1I3D - chains A and B; structure by X-ray diffraction, 1.70 A resolution.

== Chain A (and B) ==
Name: Hemoglobin gamma chains
Organism: Homo sapiens
Notes: chain B of this document is another copy of the same molecule, construct and numbering; everything in this record applies to it too
UniProt: P69891 (HBG1_HUMAN); residues 1-146 here = UniProt positions 1-146
Sequence (146 residues; row label = number of the first residue in the row):
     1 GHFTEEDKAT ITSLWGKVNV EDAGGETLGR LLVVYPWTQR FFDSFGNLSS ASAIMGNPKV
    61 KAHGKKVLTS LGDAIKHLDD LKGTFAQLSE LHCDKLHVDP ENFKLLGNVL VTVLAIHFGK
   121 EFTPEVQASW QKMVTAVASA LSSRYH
Swiss-Prot annotation at these positions:
  - natural variant: Glu6 (E6K: In Texas-1), Arg40 (Q40R: In Bonaire; this construct carries the variant), Asp80 (D80N: In Dammam)
Metal / ion sites: heme Fe: His92 (together with carbon monoxide)
Ligand contacts:
  - carbon monoxide (CMO): Leu28, Phe42, His63, Val67, His92, Leu106
  - heme (HEM): Thr38, Phe41, Phe42, Ser44, Phe45, His63, Lys66, Val67, Ser70, Phe85, Leu88, Leu91, His92, Leu96, Val98, Asn102, Phe103, Leu106, Val137, Leu141

== Chain A / chain B interface ==
Pairs across the interface (35):
  Arg30(A) with Phe122(B), hydrogen bond (side chain-backbone); Thr123(B), hydrogen bond (side chain-backbone); Pro124(B); Gln127(B), hydrogen bond
  Val33(A) with Pro124(B), hydrophobic
  Val34(A) with Pro124(B); Gln127(B); Gln131(B)
  Tyr35(A) with Gln131(B)
  Ala51(A) with Glu125(B)
  Met55(A) with Pro124(B), hydrophobic
  Lys104(A) with Lys104(B)
  Thr112(A) with Ala115(B); Gln127(B)
  Ala115(A) with Ala115(B), hydrophobic; Ile116(B)
  Ile116(A) with Ala115(B), hydrophobic; Gly119(B); Lys120(B), hydrogen bond (backbone-side chain); Phe122(B)
  Gly119(A) with Ile116(B)
  Lys120(A) with Ile116(B)
  Phe122(A) with Arg30(B), hydrogen bond (backbone-side chain); Ile116(B)
  Thr123(A) with Arg30(B), hydrogen bond (backbone-side chain)
  Pro124(A) with Arg30(B); Val33(B), hydrophobic; Val34(B); Met55(B), hydrophobic
  Glu125(A) with Ala51(B)
  Gln127(A) with Arg30(B), hydrogen bond; Val34(B); Thr112(B)
  Gln131(A) with Val34(B); Tyr35(B), hydrogen bond
Other interface residues (no listed pair), chain A (19 interface residues in all): Ala128
Other interface residues (no listed pair), chain B (19 interface residues in all): Ala128

== Overview ==
The chain A/chain B interface involves 19 residues from each chain, with 8 hydrogen bonds. Polar contacts
include Arg30(A)-Phe122(B), Arg30(A)-Thr123(B) and Arg30(A)-Gln127(B). Ligands of chain A: heme and carbon
monoxide.
Both chains are Hemoglobin gamma chains (Homo sapiens). Entry 1I3D (Human carbonmonoxy hemoglobin bart's
(GAMMA4)) was determined by X-ray diffraction together with 1I3E from the same study.
